Entry 6CNF (electron microscopy, 4.50 A resolution (low resolution: residue-level contacts below are approximate; hydrogen-bond / salt-bridge calls are withheld)); this record covers chains A and O of the 21 polymer chains in the assembly.

[Chain A]
Protein: DNA-directed RNA polymerase III subunit RPC1
Source organism: Saccharomyces cerevisiae (strain ATCC 204508 / S288c)
Notes: EC 2.7.7.6
Reference sequence: P04051 (RPC1_YEAST); residues 1-1460 here = UniProt positions 1-1460
Sequence (1460 residues; numbered 1 to 1460; the number before each row is that of its first residue):
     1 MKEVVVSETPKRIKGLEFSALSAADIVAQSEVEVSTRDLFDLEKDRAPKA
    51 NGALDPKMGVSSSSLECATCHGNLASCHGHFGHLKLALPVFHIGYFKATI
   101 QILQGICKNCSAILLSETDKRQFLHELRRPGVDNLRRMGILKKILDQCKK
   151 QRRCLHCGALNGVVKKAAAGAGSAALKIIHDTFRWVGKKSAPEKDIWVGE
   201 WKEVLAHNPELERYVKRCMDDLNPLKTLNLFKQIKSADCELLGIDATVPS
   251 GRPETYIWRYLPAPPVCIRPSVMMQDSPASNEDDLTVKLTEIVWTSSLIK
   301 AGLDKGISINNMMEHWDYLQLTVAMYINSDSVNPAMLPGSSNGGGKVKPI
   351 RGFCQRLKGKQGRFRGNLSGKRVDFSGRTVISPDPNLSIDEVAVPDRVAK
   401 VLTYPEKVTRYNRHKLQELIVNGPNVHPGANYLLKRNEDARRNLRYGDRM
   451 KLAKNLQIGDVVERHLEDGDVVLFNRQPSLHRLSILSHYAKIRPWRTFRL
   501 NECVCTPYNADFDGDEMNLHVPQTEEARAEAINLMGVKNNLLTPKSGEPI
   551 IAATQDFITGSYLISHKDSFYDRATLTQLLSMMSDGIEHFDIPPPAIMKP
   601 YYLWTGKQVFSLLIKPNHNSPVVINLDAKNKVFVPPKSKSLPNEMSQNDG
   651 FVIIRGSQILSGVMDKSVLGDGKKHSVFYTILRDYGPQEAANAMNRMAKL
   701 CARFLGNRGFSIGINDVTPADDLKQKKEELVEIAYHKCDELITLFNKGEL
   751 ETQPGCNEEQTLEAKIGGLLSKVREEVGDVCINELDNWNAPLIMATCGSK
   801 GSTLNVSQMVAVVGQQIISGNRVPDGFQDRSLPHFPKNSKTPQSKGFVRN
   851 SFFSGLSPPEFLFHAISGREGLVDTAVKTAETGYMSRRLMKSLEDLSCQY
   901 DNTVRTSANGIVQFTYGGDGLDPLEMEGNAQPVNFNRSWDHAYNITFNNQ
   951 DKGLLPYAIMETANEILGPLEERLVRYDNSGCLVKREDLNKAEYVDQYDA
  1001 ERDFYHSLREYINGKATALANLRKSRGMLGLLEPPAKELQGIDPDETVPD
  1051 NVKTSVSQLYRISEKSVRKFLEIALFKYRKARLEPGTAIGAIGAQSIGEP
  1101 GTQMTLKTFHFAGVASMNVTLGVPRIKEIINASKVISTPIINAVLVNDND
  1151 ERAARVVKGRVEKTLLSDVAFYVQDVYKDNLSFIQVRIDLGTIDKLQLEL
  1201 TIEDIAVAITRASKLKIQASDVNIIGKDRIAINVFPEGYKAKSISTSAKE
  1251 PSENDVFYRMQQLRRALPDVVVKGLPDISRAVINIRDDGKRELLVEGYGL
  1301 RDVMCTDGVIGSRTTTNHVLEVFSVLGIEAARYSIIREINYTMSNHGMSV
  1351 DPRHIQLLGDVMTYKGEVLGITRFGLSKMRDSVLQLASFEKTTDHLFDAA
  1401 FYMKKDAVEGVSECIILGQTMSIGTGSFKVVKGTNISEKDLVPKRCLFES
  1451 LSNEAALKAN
Unresolved in the structure: 1, 1101-1116, 1237-1251
Metal / ion sites: Zn2+ site 1: C67, C70, C77, H80; Zn2+ site 2: C107, N109, C110, C154, C157
UniProt features mapped onto this chain:
  - region: P858 to E870 (Bridging helix)
  - binding site (Zn(2+)): C67, C70, C77, H80, C107, C110, C154
  - binding site (Mg(2+)): D511, D513, D515
  - mutagenesis: T506 (T506I: Temperature-sensitive), N509 (N509Y: Temperature-sensitive), N518 (N518Q: Temperature-sensitive)

[Chain O]
Protein: DNA-directed RNA polymerase III subunit RPC3
Source organism: Saccharomyces cerevisiae (strain ATCC 204508 / S288c)
Reference sequence: P32349 (RPC3_YEAST); residue numbers follow UniProt; this construct covers 1-654
Sequence (654 residues; row label = number of the first residue in the row):
     1 MDELLGEALSAENQTGESTVESEKLVTPEDVMTISSLEQRTLNPDLFLYK
    51 ELVKAHLGERAASVIGMLVALGRLSVRELVEKIDGMDVDSVKTTLVSLTQ
   101 LRCVKYLQETAISGKKTTYYYYNEEGIHILLYSGLIIDEIITQMRVNDEE
   151 EHKQLVAEIVQNVISLGSLTVEDYLSSVTSDSMKYTISSLFVQLCEMGYL
   201 IQISKLHYTPIEDLWQFLYEKHYKNIPRNSPLSDLKKRSQAKMNAKTDFA
   251 KIINKPNELSQILTVDPKTSLRIVKPTVSLTINLDRFMKGRRSKQLINLA
   301 KTRVGSVTAQVYKIALRLTEQKSPKIRDPLTQTGLLQDLEEAKSFQDEAE
   351 LVEEKTPGLTFNAIDLARHLPAELDLRGSLLSRKPSDNKKRSGSNAAASL
   401 PSKKLKTEDGFVIPALPAAVSKSLQESGDTQEEDEEEEDLDADTEDPHSA
   451 SLINSHLKILASSNFPFLNETKPGVYYVPYSKLMPVLKSSVYEYVIASTL
   501 GPSAMRLSRCIRDNKLVSEKIINSTALMKEKDIRSTLASLIRYNSVEIQE
   551 VPRTADRSASRAVFLFRCKETHSYNFMRQNLEWNMANLLFKKEKLKQENS
   601 TLLKKANRDDVKGRENELLLPSELNQLKMVNERELNVFARLSRLLSLWEV
   651 FQMA
Unresolved in the structure: 1-30, 372-448, 611-618
UniProt features mapped onto this chain:
  - region: L581 to L602 (Leucine-zipper)
  - modified residue: T27 (Phosphothreonine), S392 (Phosphoserine), S394 (Phosphoserine)

[Interface between chain A and chain O]
Contacting residue pairs (81):
  S22(A) - L42(O)
  A24(A) - E38(O)
  A24(A) - L42(O)
  D25(A) - E38(O)
  E33(A) - V31(O)
  K108(A) - H572(O)
  E117(A) - E212(O)
  R121(A) - R73(O)
  R121(A) - Y121(O)
  R121(A) - E212(O)
  L124(A) - R73(O)
  H125(A) - R73(O)
  R128(A) - L71(O)
  R128(A) - E78(O)
  Q151(A) - L336(O)
  R153(A) - L336(O)
  R153(A) - Q337(O)
  R153(A) - D338(O)
  R153(A) - L339(O)
  C154(A) - L336(O)
  L155(A) - Q332(O)
  L155(A) - L335(O)
  L155(A) - L336(O)
  L155(A) - Q337(O)
  H156(A) - Q332(O)
  L160(A) - L339(O)
  A168(A) - D556(O)
  A168(A) - R557(O)
  A174(A) - R557(O)
  I179(A) - R557(O)
  W197(A) - R567(O)
  G199(A) - K515(O)
  E200(A) - K515(O)
  E200(A) - L516(O)
  W201(A) - L516(O)
  V204(A) - K515(O)
  V204(A) - L516(O)
  V204(A) - V517(O)
  H207(A) - I521(O)
  V215(A) - P552(O)
  C218(A) - E550(O)
  C218(A) - V551(O)
  C218(A) - P552(O)
  D220(A) - Q549(O)
  D221(A) - E550(O)
  N223(A) - I548(O)
  L225(A) - I541(O)
  L225(A) - R542(O)
  K226(A) - E547(O)
  N229(A) - N544(O)
  N229(A) - Q579(O)
  K232(A) - P44(O)
  Q233(A) - N575(O)
  K235(A) - D45(O)
  S236(A) - V69(O)
  S236(A) - A70(O)
  A237(A) - V69(O)
  A237(A) - A70(O)
  A237(A) - L71(O)
  E240(A) - L71(O)
  T247(A) - M67(O)
  R252(A) - P44(O)
  R252(A) - L46(O)
  E254(A) - P44(O)
  R259(A) - T41(O)
  Y260(A) - L37(O)
  L303(A) - A538(O)
  D304(A) - S535(O)
  K305(A) - K531(O)
  K305(A) - S535(O)
  G306(A) - R534(O)
  I307(A) - E530(O)
  I307(A) - R534(O)
  S308(A) - E530(O)
  S308(A) - R534(O)
  I309(A) - R534(O)
  I309(A) - F564(O)
  N310(A) - A562(O)
  N310(A) - F564(O)
  M313(A) - F564(O)
  E314(A) - A559(O)
Also at the interface, not in a pair above, chain A (63 interface residues in all): E31, H83, N109, C110, G158, A167, L211, M219, M312
Also at the interface, not in a pair above, chain O (62 interface residues in all): G72, Y119, D213, T333, S539, R553, T554, S560, V563, L565, F566, T571, F576

[Overview]
The interface between chain A and chain O involves 63 residues on one side and 62 on the other. C67(A),
C70(A), C77(A) and H80(A) form the Zn2+ site 1. UniProt lists 7 Zn2+-binding residues, 3 Mg2+-binding residues
and 3 mutagenesis sites on chain A.
Chain A is DNA-directed RNA polymerase III subunit RPC1 and chain O is DNA-directed RNA polymerase III subunit
RPC3, both from Saccharomyces cerevisiae (strain ATCC 204508 / S288c); the structure, Yeast RNA polymerase III
elongation complex, was determined by electron microscopy, deposited together with 6CNB, 6CNC and 6CND.
